Entry 7EMJ (X-ray diffraction, 2.33 A resolution); this record covers chains C and E of the 6 polymer chains in the assembly.

# Chain C
Name: Tubulin alpha-1B chain
Organism: Sus scrofa
UniProt: Q2XVP4 (TBA1B_PIG); residues 1-451 here = UniProt positions 1-451
Sequence (451 residues; row label = number of the first residue in the row):
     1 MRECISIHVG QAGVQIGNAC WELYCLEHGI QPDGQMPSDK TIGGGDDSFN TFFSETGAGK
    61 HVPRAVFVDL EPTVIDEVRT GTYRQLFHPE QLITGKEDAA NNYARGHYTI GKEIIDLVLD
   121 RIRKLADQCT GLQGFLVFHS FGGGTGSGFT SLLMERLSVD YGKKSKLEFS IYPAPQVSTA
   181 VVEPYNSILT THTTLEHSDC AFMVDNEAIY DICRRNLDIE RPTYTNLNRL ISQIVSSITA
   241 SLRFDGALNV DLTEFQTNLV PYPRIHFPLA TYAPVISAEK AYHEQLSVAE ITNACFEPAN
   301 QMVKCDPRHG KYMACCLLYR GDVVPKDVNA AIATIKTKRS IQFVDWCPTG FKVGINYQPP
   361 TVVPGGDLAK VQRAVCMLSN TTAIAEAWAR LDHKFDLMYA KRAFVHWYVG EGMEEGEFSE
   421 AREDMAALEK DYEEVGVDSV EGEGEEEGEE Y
Not modelled in the structure: 441-451
Curated features (UniProtKB/Swiss-Prot):
  - motif: Met1 to Cys4 (MREC motif)
  - active site: Glu254
  - binding site (GTP): Gly10, Gln11, Ala12, Gln15, Glu71, Ala99, Ser140, Gly143, Gly144, Thr145, Gly146, Thr179, Glu183, Asn206, Tyr224, Asn228, Leu252
  - binding site (Mg(2+)): Glu71
  - site: Tyr451 (Involved in polymerization)
  - modified residue: Lys40 (N6,N6,N6-trimethyllysine), Ser48 (Phosphoserine), Ser232 (Phosphoserine), Tyr282 (3'-nitrotyrosine), Arg339 (Omega-N-methylarginine), Ser439 (Phosphoserine), Glu443 (5-glutamyl polyglutamate), Glu445 (5-glutamyl polyglutamate), Tyr451 (3'-nitrotyrosine)
  - cross-link (Glycyl lysine isopeptide (Lys-Gly)): Lys326 (interchain with G-Cter in ubiquitin), Lys370 (interchain with G-Cter in ubiquitin)

# Chain E
Name: Stathmin-4
Organism: Rattus norvegicus
UniProt: P63043 (STMN4_RAT); residues -43 to 145 here correspond to UniProt positions 1-189 (UniProt number = residue number + 44)
Sequence (189 residues; each row starts with the number of its first residue; numbers below 1 keep their minus sign (Met-43 is residue -43)):
   -43 MTLAAYKEKM KELPLVSLFC SCFLSDPLNK SSYKYEADTV DLNWCVISDM EVIELNKCTS
    17 GQSFEVILKP PSFDGVPEFN ASLPRRRDPS LEEIQKKLEA AEERRKYQEA ELLKHLAEKR
    77 EHEREVIQKA IEENNNFIKM AKEKLAQKME SNKENREAHL AAMLERLQEK DKHAEEVRKN
   137 KELKEEASR
Not modelled in the structure: -43 to 5, 29-43, 144-145
Curated features (UniProtKB/Swiss-Prot):
  - modified residue: Ser46 (Phosphoserine)
  - lipidation (S-palmitoyl cysteine): Cys-24, Cys-22

# Chain C / chain E interface
Contacting residue pairs - 31 pairs, chain C then chain E:
  His107(C) - Leu101(E)
  His107(C) - Met105(E)
  Tyr108(C) - Lys104(E)
  Tyr108(C) - Met105(E)  hydrophobic
  Tyr108(C) - Asn108(E)
  Thr109(C) - Arg112(E)
  Leu152(C) - Leu101(E)  hydrophobic
  Glu155(C) - Leu101(E)
  Glu155(C) - Lys104(E)  salt bridge
  Arg156(C) - Leu101(E)
  Ser158(C) - Phe93(E)
  Ser158(C) - Ile94(E)
  Val159(C) - Ile94(E)
  Val159(C) - Ala97(E)  hydrophobic
  Val159(C) - Lys98(E)
  Gly162(C) - Asn90(E)
  Gly162(C) - Ile94(E)
  Lys163(C) - Ala86(E)
  Lys163(C) - Asn90(E)  hydrogen bond (backbone-side chain)
  Glu196(C) - Phe93(E)
  His197(C) - Phe93(E)
  Val409(C) - His115(E)  hydrogen bond (backbone-side chain)
  Gly410(C) - Arg112(E)
  Gly410(C) - His115(E)
  Glu411(C) - Asn108(E)  hydrogen bond (backbone-side chain)
  Glu411(C) - Arg112(E)  salt bridge
  Gly412(C) - Asn108(E)  hydrogen bond (backbone-side chain)
  Gly412(C) - Asn111(E)  hydrogen bond (backbone-side chain)
  Gly412(C) - Arg112(E)
  Met413(C) - Asn108(E)
  Glu414(C) - Asn111(E)  hydrogen bond
Interface residues without a listed pair, chain C (20 interface residues in all): Lys112, Thr193
Interface residues without a listed pair, chain E (15 interface residues in all): Lys100, Ser107

# In short
Chain C and chain E form an interface of 20 and 15 residues respectively, with 6 hydrogen bonds and 2 salt
bridges. Among the polar pairs are Glu155(C)-Lys104(E), Glu411(C)-Arg112(E) and Lys163(C)-Asn90(E).
Chain C is Tubulin alpha-1B chain (Sus scrofa) and chain E is Stathmin-4 (Rattus norvegicus); the structure,
Crystal structure of T2R-TTL-Barbigerone complex, was determined by X-ray diffraction.
